Entry 1XVF (X-ray diffraction, 2.00 A resolution); this record covers chains A and E of the 6 polymer chains in the assembly.

[Chain A]
Protein: Methane monooxygenase component A alpha chain
Source organism: Methylococcus capsulatus
Notes: EC 1.14.13.25; fragment: alpha subunit
Reference sequence: P22869 (MEMA_METCA); residue numbers follow UniProt; this construct covers 1-527
Amino-acid sequence (527 residues; row label = number of the first residue in the row):
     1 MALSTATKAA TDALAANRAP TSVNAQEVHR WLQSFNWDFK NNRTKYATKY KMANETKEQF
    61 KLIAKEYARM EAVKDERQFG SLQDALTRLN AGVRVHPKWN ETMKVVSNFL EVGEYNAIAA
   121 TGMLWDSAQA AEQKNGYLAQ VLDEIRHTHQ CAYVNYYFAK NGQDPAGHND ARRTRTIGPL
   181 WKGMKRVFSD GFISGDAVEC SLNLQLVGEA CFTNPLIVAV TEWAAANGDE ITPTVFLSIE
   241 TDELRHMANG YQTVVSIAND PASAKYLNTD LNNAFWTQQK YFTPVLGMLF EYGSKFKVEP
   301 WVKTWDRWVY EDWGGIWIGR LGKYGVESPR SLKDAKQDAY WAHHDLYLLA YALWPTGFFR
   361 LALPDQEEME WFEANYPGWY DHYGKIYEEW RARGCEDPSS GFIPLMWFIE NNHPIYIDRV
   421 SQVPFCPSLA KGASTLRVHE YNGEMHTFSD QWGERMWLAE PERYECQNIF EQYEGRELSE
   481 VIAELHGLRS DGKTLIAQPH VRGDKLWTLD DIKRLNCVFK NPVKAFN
Unresolved in the structure: 1-17
Bound ions: Fe ion site 1: Glu114, Glu144, His147 (together with 3-chloropropanol); Fe ion site 2: Glu144, Glu209, Glu243, His246 (together with 3-chloropropanol)
Small-molecule neighbours:
  - 3-chloropropanol (3CL), molecule 1: Lys98, Glu101, Thr102, Met288, Leu289, Gly293, Tyr347, Phe359, Arg360, Leu361
  - 3-chloropropanol (3CL), molecule 2: Val106, Phe109, Leu110, Met184, Phe188, Leu216, Tyr281, Phe282, Val285, Leu286, Leu289
  - 3-chloropropanol (3CL), molecule 3: Leu110, Gly113, Glu114, Ala117, Glu144, His147, Phe188, Phe192, Leu204, Gly208, Glu209, Thr213, Glu243, His246

[Chain E]
Protein: Methane monooxygenase component A gamma chain
Source organism: Methylococcus capsulatus
Notes: EC 1.14.13.25; fragment: gamma subunit
Reference sequence: P11987 (MEMG_METCA); residues 1-170 here correspond to UniProt positions 0-169 (UniProt number = residue number - 1)
Amino-acid sequence (170 residues; each row starts with the number of its first residue):
     1 MAKLGIHSND TRDAWVNKIA QLNTLEKAAE MLKQFRMDHT TPFRNSYELD NDYLWIEAKL
    61 EEKVAVLKAR AFNEVDFRHK TAFGEDAKSV LDGTVAKMNA AKDKWEAEKI HIGFRQAYKP
   121 PIMPVNYFLD GERQLGTRLM ELRNLNYYDT PLEELRKQRG VRVVHLQSPH
Unresolved in the structure: 1-2, 169-170

[How chain A and chain E interact]
Residue-residue contacts - 100 pairs, chain A then chain E:
  Arg43(A) - Arg133(E)
  Thr44(A) - Arg133(E)
  Lys45(A) - Arg133(E)
  Ala47(A) - Glu132(E)
  Ala47(A) - Arg133(E)
  Ala47(A) - Gly136(E)
  Ala47(A) - Thr137(E)
  Ala47(A) - Met140(E)
  Thr48(A) - Thr137(E)  hydrogen bond (backbone-side chain)
  Thr48(A) - Met140(E)
  Lys49(A) - Met140(E)
  Lys49(A) - Glu141(E)
  Lys49(A) - Asn144(E)
  Asp196(A) - Met140(E)
  Lys265(A) - Asn144(E)
  Tyr266(A) - Glu141(E)  hydrogen bond (side chain-backbone)
  Tyr266(A) - Asn144(E)
  Tyr266(A) - Leu145(E)
  Thr269(A) - Tyr147(E)
  Thr269(A) - Tyr148(E)  hydrogen bond (backbone-side chain)
  Asn272(A) - Tyr148(E)  hydrogen bond
  Asn273(A) - Tyr147(E)
  Asn273(A) - Tyr148(E)  hydrogen bond
  Arg330(A) - Tyr148(E)
  Pro427(A) - Gln167(E)
  Ser434(A) - Gln167(E)
  Thr435(A) - Gln167(E)
  Thr435(A) - Ser168(E)  hydrogen bond (side chain-backbone)
  Leu436(A) - His165(E)
  Leu436(A) - Leu166(E)
  Leu436(A) - Gln167(E)  hydrogen bond (backbone-backbone)
  Arg437(A) - Leu152(E)
  Arg437(A) - Arg156(E)
  Arg437(A) - His165(E)
  Arg437(A) - Leu166(E)
  Val438(A) - Val163(E)
  Val438(A) - Val164(E)  hydrogen bond (backbone-backbone)
  Val438(A) - His165(E)  hydrogen bond (backbone-backbone)
  His439(A) - Arg156(E)
  His439(A) - Val161(E)
  His439(A) - Arg162(E)
  His439(A) - Val163(E)
  Glu440(A) - Val161(E)
  Glu440(A) - Arg162(E)  salt bridge
  Glu440(A) - Val164(E)
  Tyr441(A) - Pro42(E)
  Tyr441(A) - Phe43(E)
  Tyr441(A) - Arg159(E)
  Tyr441(A) - Gly160(E)
  Tyr441(A) - Val161(E)  hydrophobic
  Asn442(A) - Pro42(E)
  Asn442(A) - Phe43(E)
  Asn442(A) - Arg44(E)
  Asn442(A) - Tyr47(E)
  Glu444(A) - Tyr47(E)
  Glu444(A) - Asp50(E)
  Gln451(A) - Leu152(E)
  Trp452(A) - Tyr148(E)  hydrophobic
  Glu454(A) - Leu152(E)
  Glu454(A) - Arg156(E)  salt bridge
  Arg455(A) - Tyr147(E)  hydrogen bond (side chain-backbone)
  Arg455(A) - Tyr148(E)
  Arg455(A) - Thr150(E)  hydrogen bond (side chain-backbone)
  Arg455(A) - Leu152(E)
  Arg455(A) - Leu155(E)
  Met456(A) - Tyr147(E)
  Trp457(A) - Val161(E)  hydrophobic
  Leu458(A) - Leu152(E)  hydrophobic
  Leu458(A) - Leu155(E)  hydrophobic
  Leu458(A) - Arg156(E)
  Leu458(A) - Arg159(E)  hydrogen bond (backbone-side chain)
  Leu458(A) - Val161(E)  hydrophobic
  Ala459(A) - Arg143(E)  hydrogen bond (backbone-side chain)
  Ala459(A) - Arg159(E)
  Glu460(A) - Arg143(E)
  Glu460(A) - Tyr147(E)  hydrogen bond
  Pro461(A) - Pro42(E)
  Pro461(A) - Arg159(E)
  Glu462(A) - Pro42(E)
  Glu462(A) - Ile112(E)
  Glu462(A) - Arg143(E)  salt bridge
  Glu465(A) - Thr41(E)
  Glu465(A) - Pro42(E)
  Glu465(A) - Arg44(E)  salt bridge
  Gln467(A) - Asp50(E)  hydrogen bond (side chain-backbone)
  Glu471(A) - Asn51(E)  hydrogen bond (backbone-side chain)
  Gln472(A) - Ile6(E)
  Gln472(A) - Asn51(E)
  Tyr473(A) - Ile6(E)  hydrophobic
  Arg476(A) - Leu4(E)  hydrogen bond (side chain-backbone)
  Arg476(A) - Gly5(E)
  Arg476(A) - Ile6(E)
  Glu484(A) - Gly5(E)
  Glu484(A) - Ile6(E)  hydrogen bond (side chain-backbone)
  Glu484(A) - His7(E)  hydrogen bond (side chain-backbone)
  Leu485(A) - Ile6(E)  hydrophobic
  Leu485(A) - His7(E)
  Phe526(A) - Val164(E)  hydrophobic
  Phe526(A) - His165(E)
  Asn527(A) - Arg162(E)  hydrogen bond (backbone-side chain)
Interface residues without a listed pair, chain A (51 interface residues in all): Tyr46, Asp270, Gly443, Met445, Gly475, Val481
Interface residues without a listed pair, chain E (44 interface residues in all): Ser8, Tyr53, Leu54, Glu108, Leu129, Leu139, Pro151

[Summary]
51 residues of chain A and 44 residues of chain E are in contact; the contacts include 20 hydrogen bonds and 4
salt bridges. Polar pairs include Glu440(A)-Arg162(E), Glu454(A)-Arg156(E) and Glu462(A)-Arg143(E). Bound to
chain A: 3 copies of 3-chloropropanol.
Here chain A is Methane monooxygenase component A alpha chain and chain E is Methane monooxygenase component A
gamma chain, both from Methylococcus capsulatus. Entry 1XVF (soluble methane monooxygenase hydroxylase:
chloropropanol soaked structure) was determined by X-ray diffraction (same publication as 1XU3, 1XU5, 1XVB,
1XVC, 1XVD, 1XVE and 1XVG).
